PDB entry 3TJH | X-ray diffraction, 2.12 A resolution | chains B and D of the 4 polymer chains in the assembly

[Chain B]
Protein: p3A1
Amino-acid sequence (9 residues; row label = number of the first residue in the row):
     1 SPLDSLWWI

[Chain D]
Protein: 42F3 beta
Source organism: Mus musculus, Homo sapiens
Amino-acid sequence (254 residues; each row starts with the number of its first residue; numbers below 1 keep their minus sign (Ala-2 is residue -2)):
    -2 ADPEAAVTQS PRNKVTVTGG NVTLSCRQTN SHNYMYWYRQ DTGHGLRLIH YSYGAGNLQI
    58 GDVPDGYKAT RTTQEDFFLL LELASPSQTS LYFCASSDAP GQLYFGEGSK LTVLEDLKNV
   118 FPPEVAVFEP SEAEISHTQK ATLVCLATGF YPDHVELSWW VNGKEVHSGV CTDPQPLKEQ
   178 PALNDSRYAL SSRLRVSATF WQNPRNHFRC QVQFYGLSEN DEWTQDRAKP VTQIVSAEAW
   238 GRADSRGGLE VLFQ
Disordered / not traced: -2 to 1, 241-251
Cystine bridges: Cys23-Cys91, Cys142-Cys207

[How chain B and chain D interact]
Residue-residue contacts - 11 pairs, chain B then chain D:
  Leu6(B) - Ala96(D)
  Leu6(B) - Pro97(D)
  Trp7(B) - Asp95(D)
  Trp7(B) - Ala96(D)
  Trp8(B) - Asn30(D)
  Trp8(B) - Tyr31(D)  hydrophobic
  Trp8(B) - Ser94(D)
  Trp8(B) - Asp95(D)  hydrogen bond (backbone-backbone)
  Trp8(B) - Ala96(D)
  Trp8(B) - Pro97(D)
  Ile9(B) - Asn30(D)  hydrogen bond (backbone-side chain)
Other interface residues (no listed pair), chain D (7 interface residues in all): Gln99

[Summary]
4 residues of chain B and 7 residues of chain D are in contact; the contacts include 2 hydrogen bonds. Polar
pairs include Ile9(B)-Asn30(D) and Trp8(B)-Asp95(D).
Chain B is p3A1 and chain D is 42F3 beta (Mus musculus, Homo sapiens); the structure, 42F3-p3A1/H2-Ld complex,
was determined by X-ray diffraction (same publication as 3TF7, 3TFK and 3TPU).
